3BQ1 - chains T and A of the 3 polymer chains in the assembly; structure by X-ray diffraction, 2.70 A resolution.

Chain T:
Molecule: 15-nt DNA strand
Sequence (15 nucleotides; each row starts with the number of its first residue):
     1 TTCCGCCCGGCTTCC
Unresolved in the structure: 1

Chain A:
Molecule: DNA polymerase IV
Organism: Sulfolobus acidocaldarius
Notes: EC 2.7.7.7
Reference sequence: Q4JB80 (DPO4_SULAC); numbering as in UniProt (aligned over 1-354)
Sequence (354 residues; each row starts with the number of its first residue):
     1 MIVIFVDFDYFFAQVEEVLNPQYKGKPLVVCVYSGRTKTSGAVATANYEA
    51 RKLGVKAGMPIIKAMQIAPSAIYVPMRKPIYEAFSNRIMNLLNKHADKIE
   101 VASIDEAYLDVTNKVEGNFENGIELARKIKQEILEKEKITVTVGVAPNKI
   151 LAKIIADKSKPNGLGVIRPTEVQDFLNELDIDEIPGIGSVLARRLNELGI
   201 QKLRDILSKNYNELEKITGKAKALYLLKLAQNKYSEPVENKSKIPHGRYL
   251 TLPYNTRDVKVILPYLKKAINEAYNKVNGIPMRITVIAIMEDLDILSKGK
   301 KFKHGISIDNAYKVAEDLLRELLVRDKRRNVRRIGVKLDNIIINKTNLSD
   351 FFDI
Unresolved in the structure: 345-354
Ion coordination: Ca2+: Asp-7, Phe-8, Asp-105 (together with 2'-3'-dideoxyguanosine-5'-triphosphate)
Ligand contacts: 2'-3'-dideoxyguanosine-5'-triphosphate (DG3): Asp-7, Phe-8, Asp-9, Tyr-10, Phe-11, Phe-12, Ala-44, Thr-45, Arg-51, Ala-57, Gly-58, Asp-105, Lys-160
Curated features (UniProtKB/Swiss-Prot):
  - active site: Glu-106
  - binding site (Mg(2+)): Asp-7, Asp-105
  - site: Phe-12 (Substrate discrimination)

Chain T / chain A interface:
Residue-residue contacts (16):
  DT2(T) / Lys-63(A)  hydrogen bond to the phosphate
  DC3(T) / Gly-58(A)  sugar contact
  DC3(T) / Pro-60(A)  sugar contact
  DC4(T) / Ser-34(A)  phosphate contact
  DG5(T) / Ser-34(A)  phosphate contact
  DG5(T) / Arg-36(A)  phosphate contact
  DC6(T) / Tyr-249(A)  stacking on the base
  DC6(T) / Ile-287(A)  sugar contact
  DC6(T) / Ile-289(A)  base contact
  DC6(T) / Ile-295(A)  phosphate contact
  DC6(T) / Arg-333(A)  hydrogen bond to the base
  DC8(T) / Lys-337(A)  salt bridge to the phosphate
  DG9(T) / Arg-283(A)  salt bridge to the phosphate
  DC11(T) / Lys-220(A)  hydrogen bond to the phosphate
  DC11(T) / Ala-221(A)  hydrogen bond to the phosphate
  DT12(T) / Lys-220(A)  phosphate contact
Interface residues without a listed pair, chain T (10 interface residues in all): DC7
Interface residues without a listed pair, chain A (15 interface residues in all): Gly-219

Summary:
10 residues of chain T face 15 of chain A across their interface, with 4 hydrogen bonds, 2 salt bridges and 1
aromatic stacking contact. Among the polar pairs are DC6(T)/Arg-333(A), DT2(T)/Lys-63(A) and
DC11(T)/Lys-220(A). Ligands of chain A: 2'-3'-dideoxyguanosine-5'-triphosphate.
Here chain T is a 15-nt DNA strand and chain A is DNA polymerase IV (Sulfolobus acidocaldarius). Entry 3BQ1
(Insertion ternary complex of Dbh DNA polymerase) was determined by X-ray diffraction (same publication as
3BQ0 and 3BQ2).
